Entry 6J8Q (X-ray diffraction, 1.79 A resolution); this record covers chain A.

== Chain A ==
Name: Serine Beta-Lactamase KPC-2
From: Klebsiella pneumoniae
Notes: EC 3.5.2.6
UniProtKB: Q93LQ9 (Q93LQ9_KLEPN); the author numbering skips numbers that UniProt does not, so the offset changes along the chain: 26-57 = UniProt 26-57; 59-252 = UniProt 58-251; 254-291 = UniProt 252-289
Chain sequence (265 residues; row label = number of the first residue in the row; note: 2 numbers in that range are skipped by the numbering (no residue carries them; nothing is unmodelled there)):
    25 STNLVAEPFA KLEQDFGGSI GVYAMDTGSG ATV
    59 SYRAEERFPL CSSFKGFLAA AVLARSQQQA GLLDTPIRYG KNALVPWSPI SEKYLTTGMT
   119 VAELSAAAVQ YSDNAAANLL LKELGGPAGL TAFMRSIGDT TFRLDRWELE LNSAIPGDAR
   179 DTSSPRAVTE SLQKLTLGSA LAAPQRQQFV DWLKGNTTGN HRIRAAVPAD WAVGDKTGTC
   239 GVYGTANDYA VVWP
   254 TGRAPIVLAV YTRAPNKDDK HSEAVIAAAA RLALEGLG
Construct notes: expression tag (25)
Cystine bridges: Cys69-Cys238
Residues lining bound ligands: BHU ([[(2S)-2-methyl-3-sulfanyl-propanoyl]amino]methylboronic acid): Cys69, Ser70, Lys73, Trp105, Asn132, Glu166, Leu167, Leu169, Asn170, Gly236, Thr237, Cys238

== Summary ==
Ligands of chain A: compound BHU.
Chain A is Serine Beta-Lactamase KPC-2 (Klebsiella pneumoniae); the structure, Serine Beta-Lactamase KPC-2 in
Complex with Dual MBL/SBL Inhibitor WL-001, was determined by X-ray diffraction, deposited together with 6J8R,
6JN3, 6JN4, 6JN5 and 6JN6.
